PDB entry 7X4M | electron microscopy, 3.34 A resolution | chains L and H of the 6 polymer chains in the assembly

[Chain L]
Name: 8A10 light chain
Organism: Mus musculus
Chain sequence (108 residues; numbered 1 to 108; the number before each row is that of its first residue):
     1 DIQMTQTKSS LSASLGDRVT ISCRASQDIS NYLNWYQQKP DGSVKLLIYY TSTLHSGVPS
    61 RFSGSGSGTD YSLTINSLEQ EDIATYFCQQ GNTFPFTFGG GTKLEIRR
Unresolved in the structure: 7-8
Disulfide bonds: C23-C88

[Chain H]
Name: 8A10 heavy chain
Organism: Mus musculus
Chain sequence (118 residues; row label = number of the first residue in the row):
     1 QVQLQQSAAE LARPGASVKM SCKASGYTFT TYTMHWVKQR PGQGLEWIGY INPSSRYTEY
    61 NQKFKDKTTL TADKSSSTAY MQLSSLTFED SAVYYCARRS EADRFVYWGQ GTLVTVSA
Unresolved in the structure: 1
Disulfide bonds: C22-C96

[How chain L and chain H interact]
Pairs across the interface - 20 pairs, chain L then chain H:
  N34(L) with D103(H), hydrogen bond
  Y36(L) with F105(H), hydrogen bond (side chain-backbone)
  Q38(L) with Q39(H), hydrogen bond; Y95(H), hydrogen bond
  G42(L) with Y95(H); Q110(H)
  V44(L) with W108(H)
  L46(L) with V106(H), hydrophobic
  Y49(L) with R104(H), hydrogen bond (backbone-side chain)
  F87(L) with L45(H), hydrophobic
  Q89(L) with D103(H)
  G91(L) with D103(H)
  F94(L) with W47(H), hydrophobic
  P95(L) with W47(H), hydrophobic; N61(H)
  F96(L) with W47(H); D103(H)
  F98(L) with V37(H), hydrophobic; L45(H); F105(H), hydrophobic
Other interface residues (no listed pair), chain L (18 interface residues in all): Y32, H55, G99, G100
Other interface residues (no listed pair), chain H (17 interface residues in all): H35, G44, E59, Y60, R99

[Overview]
Chain L and chain H form an interface of 18 and 17 residues respectively, with 5 hydrogen bonds. Polar pairs
include N34(L)-D103(H), Y36(L)-F105(H) and Q38(L)-Q39(H).
Here chain L is 8A10 light chain and chain H is 8A10 heavy chain, both from Mus musculus. Entry 7X4M (Cryo-EM
structure of Coxsackievirus B1 mature virion in complex with nAb 8A10 (classified from CVB1 mature ...) was
determined by electron microscopy together with 7X2G, 7X2I, 7X2O, 7X2T, 7X2W, 7X35 and 7 further entries from
the same study.
